PDB entry 5FYP | X-ray diffraction, 1.17 A resolution | chain A

# Chain A
Name: Phosphoinositol-specific phospholipase C
From: Pseudomonas sp
Amino-acid sequence (298 residues; each row starts with the number of its first residue):
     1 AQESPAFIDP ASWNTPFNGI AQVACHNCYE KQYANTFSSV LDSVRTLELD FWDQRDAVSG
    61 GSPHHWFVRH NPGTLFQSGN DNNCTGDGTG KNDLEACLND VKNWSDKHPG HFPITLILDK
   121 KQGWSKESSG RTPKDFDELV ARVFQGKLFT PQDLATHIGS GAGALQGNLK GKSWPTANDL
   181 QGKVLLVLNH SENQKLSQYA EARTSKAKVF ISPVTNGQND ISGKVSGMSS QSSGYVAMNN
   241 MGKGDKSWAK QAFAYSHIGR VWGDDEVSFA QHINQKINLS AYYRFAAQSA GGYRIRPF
Not modelled in the structure: 1, 74-77, 86-90
Disulfides: C25-C28, C84-C97
Bound ions: Ca2+: N27, E48, D50, D119
What the authors report for this chain:
  - catalytic residues: H26, E48, H70 (proposed by the authors, not directly observed)

# Overview
N27, E48, D50 and D119 form the Ca2+ site. The paper reports catalytic residues H26, E48 and H70.
Chain A is Phosphoinositol-specific phospholipase C (Pseudomonas sp); the structure, Calcium-dependent
phosphoinositol-specific phospholipase C from a Gram-negative bacterium, Pseudomonas sp, apo form, crystal
form 2, was determined by X-ray diffraction together with 5FYO and 5FYR from the same study.
